5L1E - chains B and D of the 4 polymer chains in the assembly; structure by X-ray diffraction, 4.37 A resolution (low resolution: residue-level contacts below are approximate; hydrogen-bond / salt-bridge calls are withheld).

# Chain B (and D)
Name: Glutamate receptor 2
Organism: Rattus norvegicus
Notes: fragment: with deletions of 397-398, 402-405, 566-587; chain D of this document is another copy of the same molecule, construct and numbering; everything in this record applies to it too
UniProtKB: P19491 (GRIA2_RAT), isoform P19491-2; aligned in 2 segments with insertions or deletions, so no single offset holds: 10-544 ~ UniProt 25-565; 567-826 ~ UniProt 588-847
Sequence (803 residues; row label = number of the first residue in the row; note: 19 numbers in that range are skipped by the numbering (no residue carries them; nothing is unmodelled there)):
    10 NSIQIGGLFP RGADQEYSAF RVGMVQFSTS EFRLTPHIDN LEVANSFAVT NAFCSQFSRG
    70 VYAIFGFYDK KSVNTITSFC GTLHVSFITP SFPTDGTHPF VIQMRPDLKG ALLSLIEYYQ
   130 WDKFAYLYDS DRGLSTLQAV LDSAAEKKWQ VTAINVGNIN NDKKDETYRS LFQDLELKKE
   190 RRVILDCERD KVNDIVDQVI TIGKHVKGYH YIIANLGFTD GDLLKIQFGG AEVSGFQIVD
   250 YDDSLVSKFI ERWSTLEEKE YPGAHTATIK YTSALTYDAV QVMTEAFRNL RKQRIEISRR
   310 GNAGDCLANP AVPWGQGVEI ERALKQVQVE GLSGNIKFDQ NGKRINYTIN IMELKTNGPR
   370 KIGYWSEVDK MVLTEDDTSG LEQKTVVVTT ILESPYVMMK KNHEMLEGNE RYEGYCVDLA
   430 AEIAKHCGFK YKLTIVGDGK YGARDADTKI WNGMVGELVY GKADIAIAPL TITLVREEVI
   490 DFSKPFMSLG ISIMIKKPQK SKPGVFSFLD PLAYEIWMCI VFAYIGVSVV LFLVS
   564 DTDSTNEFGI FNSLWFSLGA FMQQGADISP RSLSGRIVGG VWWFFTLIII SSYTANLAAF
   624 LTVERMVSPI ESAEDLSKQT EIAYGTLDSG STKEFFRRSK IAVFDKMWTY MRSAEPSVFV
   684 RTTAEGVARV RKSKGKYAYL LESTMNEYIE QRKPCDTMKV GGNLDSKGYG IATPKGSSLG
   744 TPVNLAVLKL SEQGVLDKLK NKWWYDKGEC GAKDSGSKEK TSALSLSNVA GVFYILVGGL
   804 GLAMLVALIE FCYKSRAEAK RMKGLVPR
Disordered / not traced: 564-572, 589-594, 817-831 (chain D: 564-572, 589-590, 817-831)
Sequence notes: engineered mutation Glu241 (Asn256 in P19491), Asp385 (Asn406 in P19491), Gln392 (Asn413 in P19491), Ala589 (Cys610 in P19491); linker (564-566); cloning artifact (827-831)
Cystine bridges: Cys63-Cys315, Cys718-Cys773
Residues lining bound ligands:
  - 6ZQ (3-(2-chlorophenyl)-2-(2-{6-[(diethylamino)methyl]pyridin-2-yl}ethyl)-6-fluoroquinazolin-4(3H)-one): Ser510, Lys511, Ser516, Phe517, Asp519, Pro520, Tyr616, Leu620, Phe623, Leu624, Glu627, Arg628, Asn791
  - N-acetylglucosamine (NAG; 2-acetamido-2-deoxy-beta-D-glucopyranose): Gln337, Glu339, Asn344, Lys346, Asn355
Curated features (UniProtKB/Swiss-Prot):
  - glycosylation: Asn355 (N-linked (GlcNAc...) asparagine)
  - binding site (L-glutamate): Ser654, Thr655, Glu705
  - site: Ile633 (Crucial to convey clamshell closure to channel opening), Arg660 (Interaction with the cone snail toxin Con-ikot-ikot), Lys752 (Interaction with the cone snail toxin Con-ikot-ikot)
  - modified residue (Phosphoserine): Ser662, Ser696
  - lipidation: Cys815 (S-palmitoyl cysteine)

# Chain B / chain D interface
Pairs across the interface - 15 pairs, chain B then chain D:
  Ile209(B) - Ile209(D)
  Ile209(B) - His214(D)
  Thr210(B) - Lys234(D)
  Thr210(B) - Phe237(D)
  Thr210(B) - Gly238(D)
  Ile211(B) - Phe237(D)
  Ile211(B) - Gly238(D)
  Gly212(B) - Val215(D)
  His214(B) - Ile209(D)
  Val215(B) - Gly212(D)
  Phe237(B) - Arg178(D)
  Phe237(B) - Thr210(D)
  Phe237(B) - Ile211(D)
  Gly238(B) - Thr210(D)
  Gly238(B) - Ile211(D)
Also at the interface, not in a pair above, chain B (10 interface residues in all): Lys234, Thr365

# In short
The chain B/chain D interface involves 10 residues from each chain. Chain B binds N-acetylglucosamine and
compound 6ZQ. From UniProt: 3 L-glutamate-binding residues on chain B.
Both chains are Glutamate receptor 2 (Rattus norvegicus). Entry 5L1E (AMPA subtype ionotropic glutamate
receptor GluA2 in complex with noncompetitive inhibitor CP465022) was determined by X-ray diffraction (same
publication as 5L1B, 5L1F, 5L1G and 5L1H).
